8U72 - chains B and C of the 16 polymer chains in the assembly; structure by electron microscopy, 3.15 A resolution.

== Chain B ==
Molecule: TIR domain-containing protein
Organism: Thermoflavifilum thermophilum
UniProtKB: A0A1I7NFG5 (A0A1I7NFG5_9BACT); residues 1-450 here = UniProt positions 1-450
Sequence (450 residues; row label = number of the first residue in the row):
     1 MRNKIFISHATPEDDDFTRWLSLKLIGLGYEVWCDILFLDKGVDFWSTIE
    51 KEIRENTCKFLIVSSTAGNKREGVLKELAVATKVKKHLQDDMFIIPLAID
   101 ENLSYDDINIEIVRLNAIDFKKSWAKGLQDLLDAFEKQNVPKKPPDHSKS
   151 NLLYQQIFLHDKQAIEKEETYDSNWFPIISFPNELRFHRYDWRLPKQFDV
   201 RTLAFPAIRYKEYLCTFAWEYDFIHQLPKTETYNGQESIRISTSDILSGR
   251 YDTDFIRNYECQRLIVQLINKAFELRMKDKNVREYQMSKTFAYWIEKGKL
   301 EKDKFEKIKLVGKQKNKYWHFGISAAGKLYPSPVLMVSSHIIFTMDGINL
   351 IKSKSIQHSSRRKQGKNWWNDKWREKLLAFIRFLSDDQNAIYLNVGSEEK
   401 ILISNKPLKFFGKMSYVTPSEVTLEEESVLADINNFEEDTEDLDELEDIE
Not modelled in the structure: 41-43, 421-450
What the authors report for this chain:
  - catalytic residues: Glu77
  - binding site for the 21-nt RNA strand: Ser288, His340
  - binding site for the 45-nt DNA strand: Arg201, Lys366
  - binding site for the 45-nt DNA strand: Lys328
  - self-association interface (contacts with another copy of this molecule): Arg114
  - mutagenesis - R114E/N116A: abolished catalytic activity
  - mutagenesis - W46A, Y105A: decreased catalytic activity
  - catalytic residues: Trp46 (by similarity / conservation)

== Chain C ==
Molecule: Piwi domain-containing protein
Organism: Thermoflavifilum thermophilum
UniProtKB: A0A1I7NFD7 (A0A1I7NFD7_9BACT); residues 1-507 here = UniProt positions 1-507
Sequence (507 residues; numbered 1 to 507; the number before each row is that of its first residue):
     1 MKELIYIEEPSILFAHGQKCTDPRDGLALFGPLNQIYGIKSGVVGTQKGL
    51 QIFKSYLDKIQKPIYNHNNITRPMFPGFEAVFGCKWESQNIVFKEITDEE
   101 IRRYLFNASTHKRTYDLVTLFNDKIITANKNDEERVDVWFVIVPEEIYKY
   151 CRPNSVLPNELVQTKSLISKSKAKSFRYTPTLFEEFNKKLKEVEKEAKTY
   201 NYDAQFHDQLKARLLEHTIPTQILRESTLAWRDFKNTFGAPIRDFSKIEG
   251 HLAWTISTAAYYKAGGKPWKLGDIRPGVCYLGLVYKKIEKSKNPQNACCA
   301 AQMFLDNGDGTVFKGEVGPWYNPEKGEYHLKPKEAKALLTQALESYKEQN
   351 KSYPKEVFIHARTRFNDEEWNAFNEVTPKNTNLVGVTITKSKPLKLYKTE
   401 GAFPIMRGNAYIVDEKKAFLWTLGFVPKLQSTLSMEVPNPIFIEINKGEA
   451 EIQQVLKDILALTKLNYNACIYADGEPVTLRFANKIGEILTASTEIKTPP
   501 LAFKYYI
Not modelled in the structure: 150-202, 291-292
Bound ions: Mg2+: Asn468 (shared with 2 residues of chain U)
What the authors report for this chain:
  - binding site for the 21-nt RNA strand: Tyr148, His207, Lys211, Arg225, Thr228, Arg243, Lys325, Lys395, Asn439, Asn466, Arg481
  - Mg2+ coordination: Asn468, Ile507
  - binding site for the 45-nt DNA strand: Arg72, Lys286, Lys287, Arg362, Arg364
  - binding site for Mg2+: Asn468
  - conformationally variable residues (loop rearrangement): Asp306, Asp309, Pro319 to Lys331
  - self-association interface (contacts with another copy of this molecule): Gly38, Lys130 to Arg135, Lys504
  - mutagenesis - Q35A/Y37A: abolished catalytic activity

== Interface between chain B and chain C ==
Contacting residue pairs (76):
  Leu23(B) with Leu29(C), hydrophobic
  Lys24(B) with Ala28(C); Leu29(C)
  Lys122(B) with Gln61(C); Lys62(C)
  Trp124(B) with Pro63(C)
  Ala125(B) with Ala80(C)
  His147(B) with His16(C), hydrogen bond; Gln18(C); Phe30(C)
  Ser148(B) with Gln18(C)
  Asn151(B) with Gln18(C); Lys19(C), hydrogen bond (side chain-backbone); Phe30(C)
  Tyr154(B) with Asp25(C); Leu29(C), hydrophobic
  Leu159(B) with Lys428(C)
  Lys162(B) with Ile70(C); Pro427(C); Lys428(C)
  Gln163(B) with Pro427(C)
  Ala164(B) with Met406(C), hydrophobic
  Glu169(B) with Lys398(C), salt bridge
  Thr170(B) with Thr399(C), hydrogen bond (backbone-side chain)
  Tyr171(B) with Leu4(C), hydrophobic; Tyr397(C); Lys398(C); Thr399(C); Ile405(C), hydrophobic; Asn409(C)
  Asp172(B) with Lys395(C); Leu396(C); Tyr397(C), hydrogen bond (backbone-backbone); Thr399(C), hydrogen bond
  Ser173(B) with Lys395(C); Leu396(C)
  Asn174(B) with Pro393(C); Lys395(C)
  Trp175(B) with Pro393(C), hydrogen bond (side chain-backbone)
  Tyr330(B) with Asp414(C), hydrogen bond; Lys417(C), hydrogen bond
  Pro331(B) with Val413(C), hydrophobic
  Arg361(B) with Glu436(C), salt bridge
  Arg362(B) with Met435(C); Glu436(C), salt bridge
  Gly365(B) with Glu436(C)
  Lys366(B) with Glu436(C)
  Trp369(B) with Ala402(C)
  Asn370(B) with Tyr397(C); Lys398(C), hydrogen bond (side chain-backbone); Gly401(C); Ala402(C); Phe403(C), hydrogen bond (side chain-backbone); Pro404(C)
  Trp373(B) with Tyr397(C), hydrophobic; Val437(C)
  Arg374(B) with Tyr397(C); Lys398(C); Thr399(C)
  Leu377(B) with Tyr397(C)
  Lys409(B) with Met1(C)
  Phe410(B) with Met1(C); Lys2(C); Leu396(C), hydrophobic; Tyr411(C)
  Phe411(B) with Met1(C), hydrogen bond (backbone-backbone); Lys2(C); Glu3(C); Leu4(C), hydrogen bond (backbone-backbone)
  Met414(B) with Tyr6(C), hydrophobic
  Tyr416(B) with Phe403(C); Pro404(C), hydrogen bond (side chain-backbone); Met406(C), hydrophobic; Phe425(C), hydrophobic
  Pro419(B) with Phe403(C), hydrophobic; Phe425(C), hydrophobic
Also at the interface, not in a pair above, chain B (48 interface residues in all): Asp16, Trp20, Ser123, Asp161, Met336, Ser339, Trp368, Asp371, Leu408, Gly412, Ser415
Also at the interface, not in a pair above, chain C (46 interface residues in all): Tyr65, Met74, Pro76, Glu79, Leu394, Gln430

== In short ==
48 residues of chain B and 46 residues of chain C are in contact; the contacts include 13 hydrogen bonds and 3
salt bridges. Among the polar pairs are Glu169(B)-Lys398(C), Arg361(B)-Glu436(C) and Arg362(B)-Glu436(C). The
paper reports catalytic residues Glu77(B) and Trp46(B); W46A and Y105A of chain B reduce catalytic activity; 4
substitutions were tested in all.
Here chain B is TIR domain-containing protein and chain C is Piwi domain-containing protein, both from
Thermoflavifilum thermophilum. Entry 8U72 (Cryo-EM structure of the SPARTA oligomer with guide RNA and target
DNA) was determined by electron microscopy, deposited together with 8U7B.
